6DNE - chain A; structure by X-ray diffraction, 2.96 A resolution.

== Chain A ==
Protein: Bromodomain-containing protein 4
From: Homo sapiens
UniProtKB: O60885 (BRD4_HUMAN), isoform O60885-3; numbering as in UniProt (aligned over 44-477)
Amino-acid sequence (434 residues; row label = number of the first residue in the row):
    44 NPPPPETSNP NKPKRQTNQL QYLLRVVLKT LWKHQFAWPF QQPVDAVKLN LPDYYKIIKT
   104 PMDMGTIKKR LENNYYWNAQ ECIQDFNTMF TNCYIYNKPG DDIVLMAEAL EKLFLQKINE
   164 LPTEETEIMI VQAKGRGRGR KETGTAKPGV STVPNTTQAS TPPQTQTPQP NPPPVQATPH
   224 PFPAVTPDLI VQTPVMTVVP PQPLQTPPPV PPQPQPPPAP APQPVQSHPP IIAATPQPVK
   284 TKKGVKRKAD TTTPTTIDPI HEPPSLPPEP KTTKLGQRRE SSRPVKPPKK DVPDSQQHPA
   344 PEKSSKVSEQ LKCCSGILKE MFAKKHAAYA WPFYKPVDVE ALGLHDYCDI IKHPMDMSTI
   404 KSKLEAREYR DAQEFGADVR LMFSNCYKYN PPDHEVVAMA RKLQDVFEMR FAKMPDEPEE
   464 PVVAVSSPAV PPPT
Unresolved in the structure: 168-477
Small-molecule neighbours: H1V (N,N'-[ethane-1,2-diylbis(oxyethane-2,1-diyl)]bis{2-[(6S)-4-(4-chlorophenyl)-2,3,9-trimethyl-6H-thieno[3,2-f][1,2,4]triazolo[4,3-a][1,4]diazepin-6-yl]acetamide}): Trp81, Pro82, Phe83, Gln85, Val87, Leu92, Asn93, Leu94, Pro95, Cys136, Tyr139, Asn140, Asp145, Ile146, Met149
UniProt features mapped onto this chain:
  - site (Acetylated histone binding): Asn140, Asn433
  - modified residue: Ser470 (Phosphoserine)
  - cross-link: Lys99 (Glycyl lysine isopeptide (Lys-Gly) (interchain with G-Cter in SUMO2))
What the authors report for this chain:
  - binding site for H1V: Leu92, Asn93
  - mutagenesis - N140A: decreased binding to bivalent inhibitors

== Summary ==
Chain A binds compound H1V. From the paper: a binding site for H1V at Leu92 and Asn93; N140A reduces binding
to bivalent inhibitors.
Chain A is Bromodomain-containing protein 4 (Homo sapiens); the structure, Crystal structure of human
Bromodomain-containing protein 4 (BRD4) bromodomain with MS660, was determined by X-ray diffraction (same
publication as 6DJC).
